PDB entry 6CQP | X-ray diffraction, 1.45 A resolution | chains A and B

[Chain A (and B)]
Molecule: Signal recognition particle receptor FtsY
From: Escherichia coli (strain K12)
Notes: chain B of this document is another copy of the same molecule, construct and numbering; everything in this record applies to it too
UniProtKB: P10121 (FTSY_ECOLI); numbering as in UniProt (aligned over 196-497)
Chain sequence (303 residues; each row starts with the number of its first residue):
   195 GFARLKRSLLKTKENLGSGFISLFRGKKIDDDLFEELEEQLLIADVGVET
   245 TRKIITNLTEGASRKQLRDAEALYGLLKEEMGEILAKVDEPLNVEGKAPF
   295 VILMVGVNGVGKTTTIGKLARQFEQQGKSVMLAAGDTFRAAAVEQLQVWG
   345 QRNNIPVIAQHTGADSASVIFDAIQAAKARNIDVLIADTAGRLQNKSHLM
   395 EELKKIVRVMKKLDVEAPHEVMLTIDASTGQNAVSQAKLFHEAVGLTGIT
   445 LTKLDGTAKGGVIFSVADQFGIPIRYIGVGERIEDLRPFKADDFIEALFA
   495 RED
Differences from the reference sequence: expression tag (195)
Bound ions: Na+: Thr-244, Ser-459
UniProt features mapped onto this chain:
  - binding site (GTP): Gly-300 to Thr-307, Asp-382 to Arg-386, Thr-446 to Asp-449

[How chain A and chain B interact]
Pairs across the interface - 27 pairs, chain A then chain B:
  Gly-195(A) / Asp-283(B)  hydrogen bond (backbone-backbone)
  Gly-195(A) / Pro-285(B)
  Phe-196(A) / Asp-283(B)
  Phe-196(A) / Asp-486(B)
  Ala-197(A) / Lys-484(B)
  Ala-197(A) / Asp-486(B)  hydrogen bond (backbone-side chain)
  Arg-198(A) / Asp-486(B)  hydrogen bond (backbone-side chain)
  Arg-198(A) / Asp-487(B)
  Arg-198(A) / Glu-490(B)  salt bridge
  Glu-289(A) / Lys-259(B)
  Glu-289(A) / Gln-260(B)
  Glu-289(A) / Leu-261(B)
  Gln-319(A) / Glu-265(B)
  Gln-319(A) / Arg-495(B)
  Gln-320(A) / Glu-265(B)
  Gln-320(A) / Ala-266(B)  hydrogen bond (backbone-backbone)
  Gly-321(A) / Asp-263(B)
  Gly-321(A) / Glu-265(B)
  Asp-377(A) / Arg-262(B)  salt bridge
  Arg-476(A) / Phe-196(B)
  Arg-476(A) / Glu-490(B)  salt bridge
  Glu-478(A) / Glu-490(B)
  Glu-478(A) / Arg-495(B)
  Lys-484(A) / Glu-273(B)  salt bridge
  Glu-496(A) / Pro-285(B)
  Asp-497(A) / Pro-285(B)
  Asp-497(A) / Lys-484(B)  salt bridge
Other interface residues (no listed pair), chain A (17 interface residues in all): Leu-199, Asn-287, Lys-322
Other interface residues (no listed pair), chain B (17 interface residues in all): Glu-284

[Overview]
The chain A/chain B interface involves 17 residues from each chain, with 4 hydrogen bonds and 5 salt bridges.
Polar contacts include Arg-198(A)/Glu-490(B), Asp-377(A)/Arg-262(B) and Arg-476(A)/Glu-490(B). Thr-244(A) and
Ser-459(A) coordinate Na+. UniProt lists 17 GTP-binding residues on chain A.
Both chains are Signal recognition particle receptor FtsY (Escherichia coli (strain K12)). Entry 6CQP (High
resolution crystal structure of FtsY-NG domain of E. coli) was determined by X-ray diffraction together with
6CS8, 6CVD and 6DLX from the same study.
